6VB9 - chains A and B of the 4 polymer chains in the assembly; structure by X-ray diffraction, 1.88 A resolution.

# Chain A (and B)
Name: Isocitrate lyase
Organism: Mycobacterium tuberculosis
Notes: EC 4.1.3.1; chain B of this document is another copy of the same molecule, construct and numbering; everything in this record applies to it too
Reference sequence: A0A045H6H0 (A0A045H6H0_MYCTX); numbering as in UniProt (aligned over 1-428)
Amino-acid sequence (431 residues; numbered -2 to 428; the number before each row is that of its first residue; numbers below 1 keep their minus sign (Gly-2 is residue -2)):
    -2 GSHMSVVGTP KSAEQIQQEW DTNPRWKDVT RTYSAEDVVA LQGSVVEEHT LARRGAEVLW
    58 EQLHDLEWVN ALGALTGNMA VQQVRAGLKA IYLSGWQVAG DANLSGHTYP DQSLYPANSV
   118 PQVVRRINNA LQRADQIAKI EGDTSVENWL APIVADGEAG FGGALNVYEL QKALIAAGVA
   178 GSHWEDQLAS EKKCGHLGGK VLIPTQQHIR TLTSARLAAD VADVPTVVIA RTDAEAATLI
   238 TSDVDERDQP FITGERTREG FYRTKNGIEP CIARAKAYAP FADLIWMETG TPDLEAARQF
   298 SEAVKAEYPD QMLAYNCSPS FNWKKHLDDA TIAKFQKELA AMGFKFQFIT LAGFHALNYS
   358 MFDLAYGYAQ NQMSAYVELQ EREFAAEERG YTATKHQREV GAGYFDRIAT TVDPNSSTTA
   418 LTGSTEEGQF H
Disordered / not traced: -2 to 0, 428
Sequence notes: expression tag (-2 to 0)
Modified / non-standard residues: Cys191 ((2S,3R)-2-{[(2R)-2-amino-2-carboxyethyl]sulfanyl}-3-hydroxybutanedioic acid; QVA)
Metal / ion sites: Mg2+ site 1: Asp153 (together with oxalic acid); Mg2+ site 2: Ala276, Ala279, Gln308
Small-molecule neighbours: oxalic acid (OXD): Tyr89, Ser91, Gly92, Trp93, Asp108, Asp153, His180, Cys191, Arg228, Trp283, Asn313, Thr347, Leu348

# How chain A and chain B interact
Residue-residue contacts (274):
  Trp65(A) - Gln369(B)
  Asn67(A) - Tyr365(B)
  Asn67(A) - Gln369(B)
  Ala68(A) - Tyr365(B)  hydrogen bond (backbone-side chain)
  Leu69(A) - Ala362(B)  hydrophobic
  Leu69(A) - Tyr365(B)  hydrophobic
  Thr73(A) - Asp98(B)  hydrogen bond
  Thr73(A) - Leu354(B)
  Gly74(A) - Asp98(B)  hydrogen bond (backbone-side chain)
  Asn75(A) - Gly97(B)  hydrogen bond (side chain-backbone)
  Asn75(A) - Asp98(B)  hydrogen bond (backbone-side chain)
  Asn75(A) - Phe351(B)
  Asn75(A) - Leu354(B)
  Asn75(A) - Asn355(B)  hydrogen bond
  Met76(A) - Leu354(B)  hydrophobic
  Met76(A) - Met358(B)
  Gln79(A) - Asn355(B)  hydrogen bond
  Gln79(A) - Phe359(B)
  Gln80(A) - Met358(B)
  Gln80(A) - Ala362(B)
  Ala83(A) - Phe359(B)  hydrophobic
  Ala83(A) - Ala362(B)  hydrophobic
  Ala83(A) - Tyr363(B)
  Ala83(A) - Ala366(B)
  Leu85(A) - Ala362(B)  hydrophobic
  Leu85(A) - Tyr365(B)  hydrophobic
  Leu85(A) - Ala366(B)  hydrophobic
  Trp93(A) - His393(B)
  Trp93(A) - Gln394(B)  hydrogen bond
  Trp93(A) - Val397(B)  hydrophobic
  Gly97(A) - Asn75(B)  hydrogen bond (backbone-side chain)
  Gly97(A) - Arg123(B)  hydrogen bond (backbone-side chain)
  Gly97(A) - Val397(B)
  Asp98(A) - Thr73(B)  hydrogen bond
  Asp98(A) - Gly74(B)  hydrogen bond (side chain-backbone)
  Asp98(A) - Asn75(B)  hydrogen bond (side chain-backbone)
  Asp98(A) - Arg123(B)  salt bridge
  Gly103(A) - Arg123(B)  hydrogen bond (backbone-side chain)
  Gly103(A) - Asn126(B)  hydrogen bond (backbone-side chain)
  His104(A) - Arg123(B)
  His104(A) - Asn126(B)
  His104(A) - Arg130(B)
  Thr105(A) - Arg123(B)  hydrogen bond
  Thr105(A) - Ala127(B)
  Thr105(A) - Arg130(B)  hydrogen bond (backbone-side chain)
  Thr105(A) - Val397(B)
  Tyr106(A) - Arg130(B)
  Tyr106(A) - Val397(B)
  Tyr106(A) - Phe402(B)  hydrophobic
  Pro107(A) - Val397(B)
  Pro107(A) - Gly398(B)
  Pro107(A) - Ala399(B)  hydrophobic
  Pro107(A) - Phe402(B)
  Leu111(A) - Phe402(B)  hydrophobic
  Arg123(A) - Gly97(B)  hydrogen bond (side chain-backbone)
  Arg123(A) - Asp98(B)  salt bridge
  Arg123(A) - Gly103(B)  hydrogen bond (side chain-backbone)
  Arg123(A) - His104(B)
  Arg123(A) - Thr105(B)  hydrogen bond
  Asn126(A) - Gly103(B)  hydrogen bond (side chain-backbone)
  Asn126(A) - His104(B)
  Ala127(A) - Thr105(B)
  Arg130(A) - His104(B)
  Arg130(A) - Thr105(B)  hydrogen bond (side chain-backbone)
  Arg130(A) - Tyr106(B)
  Glu188(A) - Thr415(B)  hydrogen bond
  Lys190(A) - Thr415(B)  hydrogen bond (side chain-backbone)
  Cys191(A) - Gln394(B)
  His193(A) - Ser421(B)
  His193(A) - Thr422(B)  hydrogen bond (backbone-backbone)
  Leu194(A) - Gln394(B)
  Leu194(A) - Ala417(B)
  Leu194(A) - Ser421(B)
  Gly195(A) - Thr416(B)
  Gly195(A) - Ala417(B)  hydrogen bond (backbone-backbone)
  Gly195(A) - Thr419(B)
  Gly195(A) - Ser421(B)
  Gly196(A) - Thr415(B)
  Gly196(A) - Thr416(B)  hydrogen bond (backbone-backbone)
  Val198(A) - Thr415(B)
  Leu236(A) - Ser414(B)
  Thr254(A) - Ser414(B)
  Arg255(A) - Asp410(B)  salt bridge
  Arg255(A) - Asn412(B)
  Glu256(A) - Ser413(B)
  Glu256(A) - Ser414(B)  hydrogen bond
  Phe258(A) - Thr415(B)
  Gly287(A) - Thr422(B)
  Gly287(A) - Gln426(B)  hydrogen bond (backbone-side chain)
  Cys314(A) - Met370(B)  hydrophobic
  Pro316(A) - Tyr373(B)
  Pro316(A) - Gln377(B)  hydrogen bond (backbone-side chain)
  Pro316(A) - His393(B)
  Pro316(A) - Phe427(B)
  Ser317(A) - His393(B)  hydrogen bond
  Ser317(A) - Gln394(B)
  Ser317(A) - Thr422(B)  hydrogen bond (backbone-side chain)
  Ser317(A) - Phe427(B)
  Phe318(A) - Gln377(B)  hydrogen bond (backbone-side chain)
  Phe318(A) - Gln426(B)
  Phe318(A) - Phe427(B)
  Asn319(A) - Phe381(B)
  Asn319(A) - Gln426(B)  hydrogen bond (backbone-side chain)
  Asn319(A) - Phe427(B)
  Trp320(A) - Met370(B)  hydrophobic
  Trp320(A) - Val374(B)  hydrophobic
  Trp320(A) - Gln377(B)  hydrogen bond (backbone-side chain)
  Lys321(A) - Val374(B)
  Lys321(A) - Glu378(B)
  Lys322(A) - Gln426(B)
  His323(A) - Gln426(B)  hydrogen bond
  Ile329(A) - Met370(B)
  Ile329(A) - Ser371(B)
  Ile329(A) - Val374(B)  hydrophobic
  Ala330(A) - Ser371(B)
  Gln333(A) - Tyr365(B)  hydrogen bond
  Gln333(A) - Gln369(B)
  Gln333(A) - Met370(B)
  Lys334(A) - Gln369(B)  hydrogen bond
  Gln344(A) - Tyr365(B)
  Phe345(A) - Tyr365(B)
  Ile346(A) - Tyr365(B)  hydrophobic
  Ile346(A) - Met370(B)  hydrophobic
  Ile346(A) - Tyr373(B)  hydrophobic
  Leu348(A) - His393(B)
  Ala349(A) - Tyr373(B)  hydrophobic
  Gly350(A) - Met358(B)
  Phe351(A) - Asn75(B)
  Phe351(A) - Ala390(B)
  Phe351(A) - His393(B)
  Phe351(A) - Glu396(B)
  Phe351(A) - Val397(B)  hydrophobic
  His352(A) - Tyr373(B)
  His352(A) - Glu380(B)  salt bridge
  His352(A) - Ala390(B)
  His352(A) - Thr391(B)
  His352(A) - His393(B)  hydrogen bond
  Ala353(A) - Ser357(B)  hydrogen bond (backbone-side chain)
  Ala353(A) - Met358(B)  hydrophobic
  Ala353(A) - Leu376(B)
  Leu354(A) - Thr73(B)
  Leu354(A) - Asn75(B)
  Leu354(A) - Met76(B)  hydrophobic
  Asn355(A) - Asn75(B)  hydrogen bond
  Asn355(A) - Gln79(B)  hydrogen bond
  Asn355(A) - Tyr388(B)
  Tyr356(A) - Leu376(B)  hydrophobic
  Tyr356(A) - Arg379(B)
  Tyr356(A) - Glu380(B)
  Tyr356(A) - Ala383(B)  hydrophobic
  Tyr356(A) - Tyr388(B)  hydrogen bond (backbone-side chain)
  Ser357(A) - Ala353(B)
  Ser357(A) - Ser357(B)  hydrogen bond
  Met358(A) - Met76(B)
  Met358(A) - Gln80(B)  hydrogen bond
  Met358(A) - Gly350(B)
  Met358(A) - Ala353(B)  hydrophobic
  Phe359(A) - Gln79(B)
  Phe359(A) - Arg82(B)
  Phe359(A) - Ala83(B)  hydrophobic
  Phe359(A) - Arg386(B)
  Phe359(A) - Tyr388(B)  hydrophobic
  Asp360(A) - Arg386(B)  salt bridge
  Leu361(A) - Leu69(B)  hydrophobic
  Leu361(A) - Ala349(B)  hydrophobic
  Ala362(A) - Leu69(B)  hydrophobic
  Ala362(A) - Gln80(B)
  Ala362(A) - Ala83(B)  hydrophobic
  Ala362(A) - Leu85(B)  hydrophobic
  Tyr363(A) - Ala83(B)
  Tyr363(A) - Arg386(B)
  Tyr365(A) - Asn67(B)
  Tyr365(A) - Ala68(B)  hydrogen bond (side chain-backbone)
  Tyr365(A) - Leu69(B)  hydrophobic
  Tyr365(A) - Leu85(B)  hydrophobic
  Tyr365(A) - Gln333(B)  hydrogen bond
  Tyr365(A) - Gln344(B)
  Tyr365(A) - Ile346(B)  hydrophobic
  Ala366(A) - Ala83(B)
  Ala366(A) - Leu85(B)  hydrophobic
  Gln369(A) - Trp65(B)
  Gln369(A) - Asn67(B)
  Gln369(A) - Gln333(B)
  Gln369(A) - Lys334(B)  hydrogen bond
  Met370(A) - Cys314(B)  hydrophobic
  Met370(A) - Trp320(B)  hydrophobic
  Met370(A) - Ile329(B)
  Met370(A) - Gln333(B)
  Met370(A) - Ile346(B)  hydrophobic
  Ser371(A) - Ile329(B)
  Ser371(A) - Ala330(B)
  Tyr373(A) - Pro316(B)
  Tyr373(A) - Ile346(B)  hydrophobic
  Tyr373(A) - His352(B)
  Val374(A) - Trp320(B)  hydrophobic
  Val374(A) - Lys321(B)
  Val374(A) - Ile329(B)  hydrophobic
  Leu376(A) - Ala353(B)
  Leu376(A) - Tyr356(B)  hydrophobic
  Gln377(A) - Pro316(B)  hydrogen bond (side chain-backbone)
  Gln377(A) - Phe318(B)  hydrogen bond (side chain-backbone)
  Gln377(A) - Asn319(B)
  Gln377(A) - Trp320(B)  hydrogen bond (side chain-backbone)
  Glu378(A) - Lys321(B)
  Arg379(A) - Tyr356(B)
  Glu380(A) - His352(B)  salt bridge
  Glu380(A) - Tyr356(B)
  Phe381(A) - Asn319(B)
  Ala383(A) - Tyr356(B)  hydrophobic
  Arg386(A) - Tyr356(B)  hydrogen bond
  Arg386(A) - Phe359(B)
  Arg386(A) - Asp360(B)  salt bridge
  Arg386(A) - Tyr363(B)
  Tyr388(A) - His352(B)
  Tyr388(A) - Asn355(B)
  Tyr388(A) - Tyr356(B)  hydrogen bond (side chain-backbone)
  Tyr388(A) - Phe359(B)
  Ala390(A) - Phe351(B)
  Ala390(A) - His352(B)
  Ala390(A) - Asn355(B)
  Thr391(A) - His352(B)
  His393(A) - Trp93(B)
  His393(A) - Pro316(B)
  His393(A) - Ser317(B)  hydrogen bond
  His393(A) - Leu348(B)
  His393(A) - Phe351(B)
  His393(A) - His352(B)  hydrogen bond
  Gln394(A) - Trp93(B)  hydrogen bond
  Gln394(A) - Cys191(B)
  Gln394(A) - Leu194(B)
  Gln394(A) - Ser317(B)
  Glu396(A) - Phe351(B)
  Val397(A) - Trp93(B)  hydrophobic
  Val397(A) - Gly97(B)
  Val397(A) - Thr105(B)
  Val397(A) - Tyr106(B)
  Val397(A) - Pro107(B)
  Val397(A) - Phe351(B)  hydrophobic
  Gly398(A) - Pro107(B)
  Ala399(A) - Pro107(B)  hydrophobic
  Phe402(A) - Tyr106(B)  hydrophobic
  Phe402(A) - Pro107(B)
  Phe402(A) - Leu111(B)  hydrophobic
  Asn412(A) - Arg255(B)
  Ser413(A) - Glu256(B)
  Ser414(A) - Leu236(B)
  Ser414(A) - Thr254(B)
  Ser414(A) - Glu256(B)  hydrogen bond (backbone-side chain)
  Ser414(A) - Phe258(B)
  Thr415(A) - Glu188(B)  hydrogen bond
  Thr415(A) - Lys190(B)  hydrogen bond (backbone-side chain)
  Thr415(A) - Gly196(B)
  Thr415(A) - Val198(B)
  Thr415(A) - Phe258(B)
  Thr416(A) - Gly195(B)
  Thr416(A) - Gly196(B)  hydrogen bond (backbone-backbone)
  Ala417(A) - Leu194(B)
  Ala417(A) - Gly195(B)  hydrogen bond (backbone-backbone)
  Thr419(A) - Gly195(B)
  Ser421(A) - His193(B)
  Ser421(A) - Leu194(B)
  Ser421(A) - Gly195(B)
  Thr422(A) - His193(B)  hydrogen bond (backbone-backbone)
  Thr422(A) - Gly287(B)
  Thr422(A) - Ser317(B)  hydrogen bond (side chain-backbone)
  Gly425(A) - Lys322(B)  hydrogen bond (backbone-side chain)
  Gln426(A) - Gly287(B)  hydrogen bond (side chain-backbone)
  Gln426(A) - Phe318(B)
  Gln426(A) - Asn319(B)  hydrogen bond (side chain-backbone)
  Gln426(A) - His323(B)  hydrogen bond
  Phe427(A) - Pro316(B)
  Phe427(A) - Ser317(B)
  Phe427(A) - Phe318(B)
  Phe427(A) - Asn319(B)
Interface residues without a listed pair, chain A (121 interface residues in all): Gly70, Arg82, Ser102, Gln109, Arg260, Thr288, Phe332, Asn368, Gly387, Asp410, Leu418, Gly420, Glu423
Interface residues without a listed pair, chain B (120 interface residues in all): Gly70, Ser102, Gln109, Arg260, Thr288, Phe332, Phe345, Leu361, Asn368, Gly387, Leu418, Gly420, Gly425

# Summary
The interface between chain A and chain B involves 121 residues on one side and 120 on the other; the contacts
include 67 hydrogen bonds and 7 salt bridges. Polar contacts include Asp98(A)-Arg123(B), Arg255(A)-Asp410(B)
and His352(A)-Glu380(B). Ligands of chain A: oxalic acid.
Chain A and chain B are both Isocitrate lyase (Mycobacterium tuberculosis); the structure, Covalent adduct of
cis-2,3-epoxysuccinic acid with Isocitrate Lyase-1 from Mycobacterium tuberculosis, was determined by X-ray
diffraction, deposited together with 6WSI.
